3TMC - chain A; structure by X-ray diffraction, 1.55 A resolution.

# Chain A
Name: Uncharacterized protein
From: Bdellovibrio bacteriovorus
UniProtKB: Q6MM30 (Q6MM30_BDEBA); numbering as in UniProt (aligned over 1-308)
Sequence (328 residues; numbered -19 to 308; the number before each row is that of its first residue; numbers below 1 keep their minus sign (Met-19 is residue -19)):
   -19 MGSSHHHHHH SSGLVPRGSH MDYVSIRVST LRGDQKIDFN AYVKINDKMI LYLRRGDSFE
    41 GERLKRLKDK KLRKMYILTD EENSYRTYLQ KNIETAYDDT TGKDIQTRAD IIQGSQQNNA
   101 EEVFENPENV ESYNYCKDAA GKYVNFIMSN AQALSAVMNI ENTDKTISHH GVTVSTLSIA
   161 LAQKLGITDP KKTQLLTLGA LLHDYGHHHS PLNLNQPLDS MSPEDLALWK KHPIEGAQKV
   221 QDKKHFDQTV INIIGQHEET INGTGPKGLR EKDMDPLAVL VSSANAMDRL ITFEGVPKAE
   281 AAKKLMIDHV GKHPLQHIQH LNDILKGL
Unresolved in the structure: -19 to 1, 308
Differences from the reference sequence: expression tag (-19 to 0)
Metal / ion sites: Fe ion site 1: His150, His183, Asp184, Asn265 (together with phosphate ion); Fe ion site 2: Asp184, His212, His237, Glu238 (together with phosphate ion)

# In short
His150, His183, Asp184 and Asn265 coordinate Fe ion site 1. The Fe ion site 2 is built by Asp184, His212,
His237 and Glu238.
Chain A is Uncharacterized protein (Bdellovibrio bacteriovorus); the structure, Bd1817, a HDG"Y"P protein from
Bdellovibrio bacteriovorus, was determined by X-ray diffraction together with 3TM8, 3TMB and 3TMD from the
same study.
